8Y1K - chains F and A of the 10 polymer chains in the assembly; structure by electron microscopy, 3.10 A resolution.

== Chain F (and A) ==
Molecule: TdpA
From: Thermus antranikianii DSM 12462
Notes: chain A of this document is another copy of the same molecule, construct and numbering; everything in this record applies to it too
Amino-acid sequence (586 residues; each row starts with the number of its first residue):
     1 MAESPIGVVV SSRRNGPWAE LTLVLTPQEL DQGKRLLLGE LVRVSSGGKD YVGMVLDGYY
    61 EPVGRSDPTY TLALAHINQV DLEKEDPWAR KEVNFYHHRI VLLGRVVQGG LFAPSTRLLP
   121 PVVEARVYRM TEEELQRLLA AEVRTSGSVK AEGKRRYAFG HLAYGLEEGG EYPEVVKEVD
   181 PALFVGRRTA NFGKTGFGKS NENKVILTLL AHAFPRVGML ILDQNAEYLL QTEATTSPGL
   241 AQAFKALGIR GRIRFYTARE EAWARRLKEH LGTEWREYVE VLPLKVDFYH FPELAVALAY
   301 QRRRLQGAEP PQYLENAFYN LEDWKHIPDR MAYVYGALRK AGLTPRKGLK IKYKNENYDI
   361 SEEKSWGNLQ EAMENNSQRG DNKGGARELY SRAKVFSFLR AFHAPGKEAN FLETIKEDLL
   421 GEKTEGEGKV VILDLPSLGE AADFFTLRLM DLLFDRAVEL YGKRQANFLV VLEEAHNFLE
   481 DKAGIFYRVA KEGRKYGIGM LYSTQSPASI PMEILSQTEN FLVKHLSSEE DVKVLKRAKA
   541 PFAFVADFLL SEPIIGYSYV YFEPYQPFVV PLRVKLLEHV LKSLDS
Unresolved in the structure: 1-2, 142-156, 374-382 (chain A: 1-2, 142-156, 374-383)
Residues lining bound ligands: AMP-PNP (ANP; phosphoaminophosphonic acid-adenylate ester): Lys-194, Thr-195, Gly-196, Phe-197, Gly-198, Lys-199, Ser-200, Asn-201, Thr-235, Thr-236, Gln-505, Ile-555, Gly-556, Val-574, Lys-575, Leu-576

== Chain F / chain A interface ==
Contacting residue pairs (99):
  Arg-35(F) / Glu-124(A)  salt bridge
  Leu-37(F) / Arg-117(A)
  Leu-37(F) / Leu-118(A)  hydrophobic
  Leu-38(F) / Arg-14(A)
  Leu-38(F) / Arg-117(A)  hydrogen bond (backbone-side chain)
  Asp-57(F) / Arg-14(A)
  Gly-58(F) / Arg-13(A)
  Gly-58(F) / Arg-14(A)  hydrogen bond (backbone-backbone)
  Gly-58(F) / Leu-119(A)
  Tyr-59(F) / Ser-12(A)
  Tyr-60(F) / Ser-12(A)  hydrogen bond (backbone-backbone)
  Tyr-60(F) / Val-122(A)  hydrophobic
  Asp-67(F) / Gly-64(A)
  Tyr-70(F) / Gly-64(A)
  Leu-72(F) / Val-8(A)  hydrophobic
  His-76(F) / Gly-7(A)
  His-76(F) / Thr-26(A)
  His-76(F) / Glu-29(A)  salt bridge
  Ile-77(F) / Thr-26(A)
  Ile-77(F) / Pro-27(A)
  Ile-77(F) / Gln-28(A)
  Leu-82(F) / Val-123(A)  hydrophobic
  Arg-90(F) / Val-123(A)
  Arg-90(F) / Glu-124(A)  salt bridge
  Val-93(F) / Val-122(A)
  Val-93(F) / Val-123(A)  hydrophobic
  Asn-94(F) / Pro-121(A)
  Asn-94(F) / Val-123(A)
  Tyr-96(F) / Ser-12(A)
  Tyr-96(F) / Leu-119(A)
  Gly-165(F) / Arg-117(A)
  Leu-166(F) / Arg-105(A)
  Leu-166(F) / Ala-113(A)  hydrophobic
  Glu-167(F) / Arg-105(A)  salt bridge
  Glu-167(F) / Thr-116(A)
  Glu-167(F) / Arg-117(A)
  Glu-168(F) / Lys-49(A)  salt bridge
  Lys-194(F) / Ser-516(A)  hydrogen bond (side chain-backbone)
  Lys-194(F) / Gln-517(A)
  Lys-194(F) / Thr-518(A)  hydrogen bond (side chain-backbone)
  Lys-194(F) / Glu-563(A)  salt bridge
  Thr-195(F) / Arg-188(A)
  Thr-195(F) / Arg-494(A)
  Thr-195(F) / Gln-517(A)
  Thr-195(F) / Glu-519(A)
  Gly-196(F) / Arg-494(A)
  Asn-225(F) / Tyr-461(A)
  Asn-225(F) / Glu-492(A)
  Asn-225(F) / Lys-495(A)
  Asn-225(F) / Tyr-496(A)
  Ala-226(F) / Tyr-461(A)
  Glu-227(F) / Lys-495(A)
  Gln-231(F) / Tyr-461(A)  hydrogen bond
  Glu-233(F) / Tyr-461(A)
  Glu-233(F) / Gly-462(A)
  Glu-233(F) / Gln-465(A)
  Thr-235(F) / Tyr-461(A)
  Thr-235(F) / Arg-494(A)  hydrogen bond
  Thr-235(F) / Lys-495(A)
  Thr-236(F) / Arg-494(A)
  Arg-302(F) / Glu-315(A)  salt bridge
  Arg-303(F) / Gln-312(A)
  Ala-341(F) / Asn-316(A)
  Ala-341(F) / Asn-320(A)  hydrogen bond (backbone-side chain)
  Gly-342(F) / Asn-320(A)
  Lys-394(F) / Gln-312(A)
  Lys-394(F) / Glu-388(A)  salt bridge
  Val-395(F) / Gln-312(A)  hydrogen bond (backbone-side chain)
  Ser-397(F) / Asn-316(A)  hydrogen bond
  Ser-397(F) / Tyr-319(A)
  Phe-398(F) / Glu-315(A)
  Arg-400(F) / Tyr-319(A)  hydrogen bond (side chain-backbone)
  Arg-400(F) / Asn-320(A)
  Arg-400(F) / Asp-323(A)  salt bridge
  Ala-401(F) / Tyr-319(A)
  Glu-440(F) / Tyr-319(A)  hydrogen bond
  Glu-474(F) / Glu-492(A)
  His-476(F) / Lys-491(A)
  Gln-505(F) / Lys-491(A)
  Gln-505(F) / Gln-517(A)
  Ser-527(F) / Arg-537(A)
  Ser-527(F) / Ala-538(A)
  Ser-527(F) / Lys-539(A)  hydrogen bond
  Ser-528(F) / Met-512(A)
  Ser-528(F) / Ser-516(A)
  Ser-528(F) / Arg-537(A)
  Glu-529(F) / Arg-537(A)  hydrogen bond (backbone-backbone)
  Glu-530(F) / Met-512(A)
  Glu-530(F) / Arg-537(A)
  Asp-547(F) / Gly-16(A)
  Asp-547(F) / Pro-17(A)
  Phe-548(F) / Arg-14(A)
  Phe-548(F) / Arg-117(A)
  Leu-550(F) / Ala-540(A)
  Ser-551(F) / Pro-17(A)
  Glu-552(F) / Arg-117(A)  salt bridge
  Pro-553(F) / Pro-114(A)
  Tyr-557(F) / Arg-117(A)  hydrogen bond
  Tyr-559(F) / Arg-117(A)  hydrogen bond
Other interface residues (no listed pair), chain F (72 interface residues in all): Leu-30, Asp-31, Leu-36, Gly-39, Thr-69, Ala-73, Asp-81, Tyr-164, Thr-232, Arg-259, Arg-266, Thr-344, Pro-436, His-525, Ile-554
Other interface residues (no listed pair), chain A (67 interface residues in all): Val-9, Val-10, Ser-11, Trp-18, Val-63, Phe-95, Ser-115, Arg-126, Tyr-300, Tyr-313, Phe-318, Glu-322, Val-458, Glu-459, Lys-463, Lys-536, Pro-567

== Overview ==
72 residues of chain F and 67 residues of chain A are in contact; the contacts include 16 hydrogen bonds and
10 salt bridges. Among the polar pairs are Arg-35(F)/Glu-124(A), His-76(F)/Glu-29(A) and Arg-90(F)/Glu-124(A).
Ligands of chain F: AMP-PNP.
Both chains are TdpA (Thermus antranikianii DSM 12462). Entry 8Y1K (The cryo-EM structure of TdpAB in complex
with AMPPNP and PT-DNA) was determined by electron microscopy (same publication as 8WET and 8WFD).
